Entry 8PAF (X-ray diffraction, 2.10 A resolution); this record covers chains A and B.

== Chain A (and B) ==
Name: Histidine triad nucleotide-binding protein 1
Organism: Homo sapiens
Notes: EC 3.-.-.-; chain B of this document is another copy of the same molecule, construct and numbering; everything in this record applies to it too
UniProtKB: P49773 (HINT1_HUMAN); residue numbers follow UniProt; this construct covers 1-126
Sequence (126 residues; numbered 1 to 126; the number before each row is that of its first residue):
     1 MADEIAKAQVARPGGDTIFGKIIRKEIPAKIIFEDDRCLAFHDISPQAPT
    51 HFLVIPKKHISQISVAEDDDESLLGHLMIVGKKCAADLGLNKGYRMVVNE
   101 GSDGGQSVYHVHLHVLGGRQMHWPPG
Unresolved in the structure: 1-11 (chain B: 1-14)
Swiss-Prot annotation at these positions:
  - motif: His110 to His114 (Histidine triad motif)
  - active site: His112 (Tele-AMP-histidine intermediate)
  - binding site (AMP): Asp43, Ile44, Asn99, Gly105 to Ser107, His112 to His114
  - modified residue: Ala2 (N-acetylalanine), Lys21 (N6-acetyllysine), Lys30 (N6-acetyllysine), Ser45 (Phosphoserine), Ser72 (Phosphoserine)
Small-molecule neighbours: XKK (5'-O-[N-(3-Indolepropionic acid)sulfamoyl] 2-aminoethenoadenosine): Ile18, Phe19, Ile22, Ile27, Pro28, Phe41, His42, Asp43, Ile44, Ser45, His51, Leu53, Asn99, Gly104, Gly105, Gln106, Ser107, Val108, His112, His114
Reported in the primary citation:
  - binding site for XKK: Ile18, Phe19, Ile22, Phe41, His42, Asp43, Ile44, Ser107, His112
  - catalytic residues: His112 (citing earlier work)

== How chain A and chain B interact ==
Pairs across the interface (96; chain A residue first):
  Arg37(A) - Glu71(B)  salt bridge
  Gln47(A) - Trp123(B)
  Gln47(A) - Pro124(B)
  His51(A) - Trp123(B)
  Ile63(A) - Met78(B)  hydrophobic
  Ile63(A) - Lys82(B)
  Ile63(A) - Tyr94(B)
  Ser64(A) - Lys82(B)  hydrogen bond (backbone-side chain)
  Ser64(A) - Tyr94(B)
  Ala66(A) - Lys82(B)  hydrogen bond (backbone-side chain)
  Glu67(A) - Ile79(B)
  Asp68(A) - Lys83(B)  salt bridge
  Glu71(A) - Ser72(B)
  Glu71(A) - Gly75(B)
  Glu71(A) - His76(B)  salt bridge
  Glu71(A) - Ile79(B)
  Ser72(A) - Glu71(B)
  Ser72(A) - Ser72(B)  hydrogen bond
  Leu74(A) - Met78(B)
  Leu74(A) - Ile79(B)  hydrophobic
  Gly75(A) - Glu71(B)
  Gly75(A) - Gly75(B)
  His76(A) - Glu71(B)  salt bridge
  Met78(A) - Leu74(B)
  Met78(A) - Met78(B)  hydrophobic
  Ile79(A) - Glu67(B)
  Ile79(A) - Asp68(B)
  Ile79(A) - Glu71(B)
  Ile79(A) - Leu74(B)  hydrophobic
  Lys82(A) - Ile63(B)
  Lys82(A) - Ser64(B)  hydrogen bond (side chain-backbone)
  Lys82(A) - Ala66(B)  hydrogen bond (side chain-backbone)
  Lys83(A) - Asp68(B)  salt bridge
  Lys92(A) - Gly101(B)
  Lys92(A) - Ser102(B)  hydrogen bond (backbone-backbone)
  Lys92(A) - Asp103(B)  salt bridge
  Gly93(A) - Glu100(B)
  Tyr94(A) - Ile63(B)
  Tyr94(A) - Ser64(B)
  Tyr94(A) - Asn99(B)
  Tyr94(A) - Glu100(B)  hydrogen bond (backbone-backbone)
  Tyr94(A) - Gly104(B)
  Arg95(A) - Val97(B)
  Arg95(A) - Val98(B)
  Arg95(A) - Asn99(B)  hydrogen bond
  Arg95(A) - Gly104(B)  hydrogen bond (side chain-backbone)
  Arg95(A) - Pro125(B)  hydrogen bond (side chain-backbone)
  Arg95(A) - Gly126(B)
  Met96(A) - Met96(B)
  Met96(A) - Val97(B)
  Met96(A) - Val98(B)  hydrogen bond (backbone-backbone)
  Val97(A) - Arg95(B)
  Val97(A) - Met96(B)
  Val98(A) - Met78(B)  hydrophobic
  Val98(A) - Arg95(B)
  Val98(A) - Met96(B)  hydrogen bond (backbone-backbone)
  Asn99(A) - Tyr94(B)
  Asn99(A) - Arg95(B)  hydrogen bond
  Asn99(A) - Trp123(B)
  Glu100(A) - Gly93(B)
  Glu100(A) - Tyr94(B)  hydrogen bond (backbone-backbone)
  Ser102(A) - Lys92(B)  hydrogen bond (backbone-backbone)
  Ser102(A) - Gln120(B)  hydrogen bond (backbone-side chain)
  Asp103(A) - Lys92(B)  salt bridge
  Asp103(A) - Gly93(B)
  Asp103(A) - Arg119(B)
  Asp103(A) - Gln120(B)  hydrogen bond (backbone-side chain)
  Asp103(A) - Met121(B)  hydrogen bond (backbone-backbone)
  Gly104(A) - Tyr94(B)
  Gly104(A) - Arg95(B)  hydrogen bond (backbone-side chain)
  His114(A) - Trp123(B)
  Leu116(A) - Pro125(B)  hydrophobic
  Arg119(A) - Asp103(B)
  Arg119(A) - Gly126(B)  hydrogen bond (side chain-backbone)
  Gln120(A) - Ser102(B)  hydrogen bond (side chain-backbone)
  Gln120(A) - Asp103(B)  hydrogen bond (side chain-backbone)
  Met121(A) - Asp103(B)  hydrogen bond (backbone-backbone)
  Met121(A) - Gly126(B)
  His122(A) - Gly126(B)  hydrogen bond (backbone-backbone)
  Trp123(A) - Gln47(B)
  Trp123(A) - His51(B)
  Trp123(A) - Asn99(B)
  Trp123(A) - His114(B)
  Pro124(A) - Gln47(B)
  Pro124(A) - Gly126(B)
  Pro125(A) - Arg95(B)  hydrogen bond (backbone-side chain)
  Pro125(A) - Met121(B)
  Pro125(A) - Pro125(B)
  Pro125(A) - Gly126(B)
  Gly126(A) - Arg95(B)
  Gly126(A) - Arg119(B)  hydrogen bond (backbone-side chain)
  Gly126(A) - Met121(B)
  Gly126(A) - His122(B)  hydrogen bond (backbone-backbone)
  Gly126(A) - Pro124(B)
  Gly126(A) - Pro125(B)
  Gly126(A) - Gly126(B)
Also at the interface, not in a pair above, chain A (44 interface residues in all): Val65, Gly101, Gly105, Leu113, Gly118
Also at the interface, not in a pair above, chain B (41 interface residues in all): Gly105, Leu116, Gly118

== Overview ==
44 residues of chain A face 41 of chain B across their interface; the contacts include 27 hydrogen bonds and 7
salt bridges. Among the polar pairs are Arg37(A)-Glu71(B), Asp68(A)-Lys83(B) and Glu71(A)-His76(B). Ligands of
chain A: compound XKK. From the paper: the catalytic residue His112(A); a binding site for XKK at Ile18(A),
Phe19(A) and Ile22(A) among others.
Chain A and chain B are both Histidine triad nucleotide-binding protein 1 (Homo sapiens); the structure,
Crystal structure of human Histidine Triad Nucleotide-Binding Protein 1 in complex with
5'-O-[N-(3-Indolepropionic acid)sulfamoyl] 2-aminoethenoadenosine, was determined by X-ray diffraction (same
publication as 8PA6, 8PA9 and 8PAI).
